Entry 8HCN (electron microscopy, 2.70 A resolution); this record covers chains B and C of the 12 polymer chains in the assembly.

== Chain B ==
Molecule: Urease subunit beta
Organism: Klebsiella pneumoniae
Notes: EC 3.5.1.5
UniProtKB: W9BBU3 (W9BBU3_KLEPN); numbering as in UniProt (aligned over 1-106)
Amino-acid sequence (106 residues; row label = number of the first residue in the row):
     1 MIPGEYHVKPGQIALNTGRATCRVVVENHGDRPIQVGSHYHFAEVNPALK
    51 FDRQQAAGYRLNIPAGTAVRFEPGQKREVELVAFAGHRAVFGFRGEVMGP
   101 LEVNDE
Not modelled in the structure: 104-106

== Chain C ==
Molecule: Urease subunit alpha
Organism: Klebsiella pneumoniae
Notes: EC 3.5.1.5
UniProtKB: A0A060VJP5 (A0A060VJP5_KLEPN); numbering as in UniProt (aligned over 1-567)
Amino-acid sequence (567 residues; row label = number of the first residue in the row):
     1 MSNISRQAYADMFGPTVGDKVRLADTELWIEVEDDLTTYGEEVKFGGGKV
    51 IRDGMGQGQMLAADCVDLVLTNALIVDHWGIVKADIGVKDGRIFAIGKAG
   101 NPDIQPNVTIPIGAATEVIAAEGKIVTAGGIDTHIHWICPQQAEEALVSG
   151 VTTMVGGGTGPAAGTHATTCTPGPWYISRMLQAADSLPVNIGLLGKGNVS
   201 QPDALREQVAAGVIGLKIHEDWGATPAAIDCALTVADEMDVQVALHSDTL
   251 NESGFVEDTLAAIGGRTIHTFHTEGAGGGHAPDIITACAHPNILPSSTNP
   301 TLPYTLNTIDEHLDMLMVCHHLDPDIAEDVAFAESRIRRETIAAEDVLHD
   351 LGAFSLTSSDSQAMGRVGEVILRTWQVAHRMKVQRGALAEETGDNDNFRV
   401 KRYIAKYTINPALTHGIAHEVGSIEVGKLADLVVWSPAFFGVKPATVIKG
   451 GMIAIAPMGDINASIPTPQPVHYRPMFGALGSARHHCRLTFLSQAAAANG
   501 VAERLNLRSAIAVVKGCRTVQKADMVHNSLQPNITVDAQTYEVRVDGELI
   551 TSEPADVLPMAQRYFLF
Not modelled in the structure: 1

== Interface between chain B and chain C ==
Contacting residue pairs - 40 pairs, chain B then chain C:
  Arg32(B) - Asn251(C)
  Arg32(B) - Phe255(C)
  Arg32(B) - Gly279(C)  hydrogen bond (side chain-backbone)
  Arg32(B) - His280(C)
  Arg32(B) - Ala281(C)  hydrogen bond (side chain-backbone)
  Arg32(B) - Asp283(C)  salt bridge
  Arg32(B) - Arg336(C)
  Arg32(B) - Ala538(C)
  Pro33(B) - Asn251(C)
  Ile34(B) - Leu250(C)
  Ile34(B) - Asn251(C)
  Ile34(B) - Phe255(C)  hydrophobic
  Gln35(B) - Leu250(C)  hydrogen bond (backbone-backbone)
  Gln35(B) - Glu252(C)
  Gln35(B) - Ala331(C)
  Gln35(B) - Phe332(C)
  Val36(B) - Glu252(C)
  Gly37(B) - Glu252(C)  hydrogen bond (backbone-side chain)
  Tyr40(B) - Glu252(C)
  Tyr40(B) - Ser253(C)
  Val45(B) - Glu252(C)
  Asn46(B) - Asn251(C)  hydrogen bond (side chain-backbone)
  Asn46(B) - Glu252(C)  hydrogen bond (backbone-backbone)
  Asn46(B) - Gly254(C)
  Asn46(B) - Phe255(C)
  Pro47(B) - Asp258(C)
  Ala48(B) - Phe255(C)  hydrophobic
  Thr67(B) - Glu328(C)
  Ala68(B) - Phe332(C)  hydrophobic
  Arg70(B) - Ala331(C)  hydrogen bond (side chain-backbone)
  Arg70(B) - Glu334(C)  salt bridge
  Gly92(B) - Ser200(C)
  Gly92(B) - Ala227(C)
  Phe93(B) - Thr225(C)
  Phe93(B) - Pro226(C)
  Phe93(B) - Ala227(C)  hydrogen bond (backbone-backbone)
  Arg94(B) - Ser253(C)  hydrogen bond (side chain-backbone)
  Arg94(B) - Asp258(C)  salt bridge
  Met98(B) - Ser200(C)
  Met98(B) - Ala227(C)  hydrophobic
Other interface residues (no listed pair), chain B (23 interface residues in all): Gly30, Asp31, Gly66, Phe91, Gly95
Other interface residues (no listed pair), chain C (22 interface residues in all): Pro282

== Summary ==
23 residues of chain B and 22 residues of chain C are in contact; the contacts include 9 hydrogen bonds and 3
salt bridges. Polar pairs include Arg32(B)-Asp283(C), Arg70(B)-Glu334(C) and Arg94(B)-Asp258(C).
Here chain B is Urease subunit beta and chain C is Urease subunit alpha, both from Klebsiella pneumoniae.
Entry 8HCN (CryoEM Structure of Klebsiella pneumoniae UreD/urease complex) was determined by electron
microscopy (same publication as 8HC1).
